Entry 4KWO (X-ray diffraction, 1.32 A resolution); this record covers chain A.

# Chain A
Molecule: Queuine tRNA-ribosyltransferase
Organism: Zymomonas mobilis subsp. mobilis
Notes: EC 2.4.2.29
Reference sequence: P28720 (TGT_ZYMMO); residues 1-386 here = UniProt positions 1-386
Amino-acid sequence (388 residues; row label = number of the first residue in the row; numbers below 1 keep their minus sign (Gly-1 is residue -1)):
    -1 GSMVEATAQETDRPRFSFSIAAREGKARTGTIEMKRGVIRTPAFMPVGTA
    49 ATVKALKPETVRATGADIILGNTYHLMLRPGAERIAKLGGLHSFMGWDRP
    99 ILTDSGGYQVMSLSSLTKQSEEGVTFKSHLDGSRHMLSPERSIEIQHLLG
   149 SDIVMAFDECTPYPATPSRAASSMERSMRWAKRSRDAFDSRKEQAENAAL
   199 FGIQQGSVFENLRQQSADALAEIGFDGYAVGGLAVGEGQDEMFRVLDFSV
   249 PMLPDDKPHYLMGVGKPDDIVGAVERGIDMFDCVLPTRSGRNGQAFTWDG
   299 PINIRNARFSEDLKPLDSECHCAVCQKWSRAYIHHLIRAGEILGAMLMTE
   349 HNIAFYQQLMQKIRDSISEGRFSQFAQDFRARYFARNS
Unresolved in the structure: -1 to 9, 50-62, 113-114, 126-132, 384-386
Sequence notes: expression tag (-1 to 0); conflict Lys312 (Thr in P28720)
Metal / ion sites: Zn2+: Cys318, Cys320, Cys323, His349
Ligand contacts: 1UD (methyl 6-[6-amino-2-(methylamino)-8-oxo-7,8-dihydro-1H-imidazo[4,5-g]quinazolin-4-yl]-5,6-dideoxy-3-O-methyl-beta-D-ribo-hexofuranoside): Leu68, Gly69, Leu100, Asp102, Ser103, Tyr106, Gln107, Asp156, Cys158, Ile201, Gln203, Gly229, Gly230, Leu231, Ala232, Val233, Tyr258, Met260, Gly261, Asp280
UniProt features mapped onto this chain:
  - region (RNA binding): Gly261 to Asp267, Thr285 to Arg289
  - active site: Asp102 (Proton acceptor), Asp280 (Nucleophile)
  - binding site (substrate): Asp102 to Tyr106, Asp156, Gln203, Gly230
  - binding site (Zn(2+)): Cys318, Cys320, Cys323, His349
  - mutagenesis: Ser103 (S103A: Strongly reduces activity), Asp156 (D156A: Abolishes catalytic activity), Asp280 (D280N: Abolishes catalytic activity)

# Overview
Chain A binds compound 1UD. Cys318, Cys320, Cys323 and His349 form the Zn2+ site. Curated annotation (UniProt)
lists active-site residues Asp102 and Asp280, 8 substrate-binding residues, 4 Zn2+-binding residues and 3
mutagenesis sites.
Chain A is Queuine tRNA-ribosyltransferase (Zymomonas mobilis subsp. mobilis); the structure, tRNA guanine
transglycosylase (TGT) in complex with Furanoside-Based lin-Benzoguanine 3, was determined by X-ray
diffraction together with 4LBU and 4LEQ from the same study.
